Entry 5WNP (X-ray diffraction, 3.30 A resolution); this record covers chains A and T of the 23 polymer chains in the assembly.

[Chain A]
Molecule: 16S Ribosomal RNA rRNA
Organism: Thermus thermophilus (strain HB8 / ATCC 27634 / DSM 579)
Sequence (1522 nucleotides; each row starts with the number of its first residue; note: 42 numbers in that range are skipped by the numbering (no residue carries them; nothing is unmodelled there); a row labelled like 190A-190L holds insertion residues (190A, then the next letters in order); numbering starts at 0):
     0 UUUGUUGGAGAGUUUGAUCCUGGCUCAGGGUGAACGCUGGCGGCGUGCCU
    50 AAGACAUGCAAGUCGUGCGGG
    73 CCGCGGGGUUUU
    88 ACUCCG
    95 UGGUC
   101 AGCGGCGGACGGGUGAGUAACGCGUGGGU
  129A G
   130 ACCUACCCGGAAGAGGGGGACAACCCGGGGAAACUCGGGCUAAUCCCCCA
   180 UGUGGACCCGC
190A-190L CCCUUGGGGUGU
   191 GUCCAAAGGGCUUU
   216 GCCCGCUUCCGGAUGGGCCCGCGUCCCAUCAGCUAGUUGGUGGGGUAAUG
   266 GCCCACCAAGGCGACGACGGGUAGCCGGUCUGAGAGGAUGGCCGGCCACA
   316 GGGGCACUGAGACACGGGCCCCACUCCUACGGGAGGCAGCAGUUAGGAAU
   366 CUUCCGCAAUGGGCGCAAGCCUGACGGAGCGACGCCGCUUGGAGGAAGAA
   416 GCCCUUCGGGGUGUAAACUCCUGAA
   442 CCCGGGACGAAACCCCCGACGA
   474 GGGGACUGACGGUACCGGG
   494 GUAAUAGCGCCGGCCAACUCCGUGCCAGCAGCCGCGGUAAUACGGAGGGC
   544 GCGAGCGUUACCCGGAUUCACUGGGCGUAAAGGGCGUGUAGGCGGCCUGG
   594 GGCGUCCCAUGUGAAAGACCACGGCUCAACCGUGGGGGAGCGUGGGAUAC
   644 GCUCAGGCUAGACGGUGGGAGAGGGUGGUGGAAUUCCCGGAGUAGCGGUG
   694 AAAUGCGCAGAUACCGGGAGGAACGCCGAUGGCGAAGGCAGCCACCUGGU
   744 CCACCCGUGACGCUGAGGCGCGAAAGCGUGGGGAGCAAACCGGAUUAGAU
   794 ACCCGGGUAGUCCACGCCCUAAACGAUGCGCGCUAGGUCUCUGGGUCU
   848 CCUGGGGGCCGAAGCUAACGCGUUAAGCGCGCCGCCUGGGGAGUACGGCC
   898 GCAAGGCUGAAACUCAAAGGAAUUGACGGGGGCCCGCACAAGCGGUGGAG
   948 CAUGUGGUUUAAUUCGAAGXAACGCGAAGAACCUUACCAGGCCUUGACAU
   998 GCUAGG
 1003A G
  1004 AACCCGGGUGAAAGCCUGGGGUGCCCC
1030A-1030D GCGA
  1031 GGGGAGCCCUAGCACAGGUGCUGCAUGGCCGUCGUCAGCUCGUGCCGUGA
  1081 GGUGUUGGGUUAAGUCCCGCAACGAGCGCAACCCCCGCCGUUAGUUGCCA
  1131 GCGGUUCGGCCGGGCACUCUAACGGGACUGCCCGCGAAA
  1171 GCGGGAGGAAGGAGGGGACGACGUCUGGUCAGCAUGGCCCUUACGGCCUG
  1221 GGCGACACACGUGCUACAAUGCCCACUACAAAGCGAUGCCACCCGGCAAC
  1271 GGGGAGCUAAUCGCAAAAAGGUGGGCCCAGUUCGGAUUGGGGUCUGCAAC
  1321 CCGACCCCAUGAAGCCGGAAUCGCUAGUAAUCGCGGAUCAG
 1361A C
  1362 CAUGCCGCGGUGAAUACGUUCCCGGGCCUUGUACACACXGCCXGUXACGC
  1412 CAUGGGAGCGGGCUCUACCCGAAGUCGCCGGG
  1446 AGCCUACGGG
  1459 CAGGCGCCGAGGGUAGGGCCCGUGACUGGGGCGAAGUCGUAACAAGGUAG
  1509 CUGUACCGGAAGGUGCGGCUGGAUCCACUCCUUUCU
Not modelled in the structure: 0-4, 1534-1538
Modified residues: PSU (pseudouridine-5'-monophosphate) at position 516, 7MG (7N-methyl-8-hydroguanosine-5'-monophosphate) at position 527, M2G (N2-dimethylguanosine-5'-monophosphate) at position 966, 5MC (5-methylcytidine-5'-monophosphate) at position 967, 2MG (2N-methylguanosine-5'-monophosphate) at position 1207, 5MC (5-methylcytidine-5'-monophosphate) at position 1400, 4OC (4n,o2'-methylcytidine-5'-monophosphate) at position 1402, 5MC (5-methylcytidine-5'-monophosphate) at position 1404, 5MC (5-methylcytidine-5'-monophosphate) at position 1407, UR3 (3-methyluridine-5'-monophoshate) at position 1498, MA6 (6N-dimethyladenosine-5'-monophoshate) at position 1518, MA6 (6N-dimethyladenosine-5'-monophoshate) at position 1519, PSU (pseudouridine-5'-monophosphate) at position 1540, PSU (pseudouridine-5'-monophosphate) at position 1541
Differences from the reference sequence: conflict C1534 (A132811 in 55771382), A1535 (C132812 in 55771382)
Metal / ion sites: Mg2+ site 1: U5, G6 (shared with 1 residue of chain D); K+ site 1 near U14 (its only coordinating residue here); Mg2+ site 2 near G15 (its only coordinating residue here); Mg2+ site 3 near G21 (its only coordinating residue here); Mg2+ site 4 near G28 (its only coordinating residue here); Mg2+ site 5 near G46 (its only coordinating residue here); Mg2+ site 6 near A53 (its only coordinating residue here); Mg2+ site 7 near G61 (its only coordinating residue here); Mg2+ site 8: G70, U98; Mg2+ site 9 near U81 (its only coordinating residue here); Mg2+ site 10 near U83 (its only coordinating residue here); Mg2+ site 11 near G107 (its only coordinating residue here); 14 more K+ sites not listed; 77 more Mg2+ sites not listed

[Chain T]
Protein: 30S ribosomal protein S20
Organism: Thermus thermophilus (strain HB8 / ATCC 27634 / DSM 579)
UniProtKB: P80380 (RS20_THET8); numbering as in UniProt (aligned over 8-106)
Chain sequence (99 residues; numbered 8 to 106; the number before each row is that of its first residue):
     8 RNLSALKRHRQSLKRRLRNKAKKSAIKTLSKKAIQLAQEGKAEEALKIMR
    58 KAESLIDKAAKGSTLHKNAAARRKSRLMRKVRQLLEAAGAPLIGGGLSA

[Chain A / chain T interface]
Pairs across the interface - 99 pairs, chain A then chain T:
  A60(A) - Leu10(T)  sugar contact
  G61(A) - Leu10(T)  phosphate contact
  G102(A) - Arg17(T)  salt bridge to the phosphate
  C103(A) - Lys14(T)  phosphate contact
  C103(A) - Arg17(T)  salt bridge to the phosphate
  C103(A) - Lys21(T)  phosphate contact
  G104(A) - Lys14(T)  hydrogen bond to the base
  G104(A) - Gln18(T)  hydrogen bond to the phosphate
  G104(A) - Lys21(T)  salt bridge to the phosphate
  G105(A) - Gln18(T)  phosphate contact
  G105(A) - Arg22(T)  salt bridge to the phosphate
  C106(A) - Arg15(T)  base contact
  G107(A) - Arg15(T)  hydrogen bond to the base
  G108(A) - Arg15(T)  base contact
  C132(A) - Lys74(T)  hydrogen bond to the phosphate
  C132(A) - Asn75(T)  hydrogen bond to the phosphate
  U133(A) - Lys74(T)  salt bridge to the phosphate
  C175(A) - Arg25(T)  sugar contact
  C176(A) - Lys29(T)  salt bridge to the phosphate
  C177(A) - Lys65(T)  salt bridge to the phosphate
  C178(A) - Lys65(T)  salt bridge to the phosphate
  A185(A) - Glu60(T)  base contact
  A185(A) - Ala78(T)  phosphate contact
  A185(A) - Lys81(T)  hydrogen bond to the sugar
  C186(A) - Ala78(T)  sugar contact
  C186(A) - Lys81(T)  sugar contact
  C186(A) - Ser82(T)  hydrogen bond to the phosphate
  C186(A) - Met85(T)  hydrogen bond to the sugar
  C187(A) - Ser82(T)  hydrogen bond to the phosphate
  C187(A) - Met85(T)  sugar contact
  C187(A) - Arg86(T)  sugar contact
  C187(A) - Arg89(T)  hydrogen bond to the sugar
  C187(A) - Gly103(T)  base contact
  C187(A) - Leu104(T)  base contact
  C187(A) - Ser105(T)  hydrogen bond to the base
  C188(A) - Arg89(T)  hydrogen bond to the sugar
  C188(A) - Ser105(T)  hydrogen bond to the base
  G190K(A) - Ser105(T)  base contact
  U190L(A) - Ser105(T)  hydrogen bond to the base
  U190L(A) - Ala106(T)  base contact
  G191(A) - Met85(T)  base contact
  G191(A) - Gly101(T)  hydrogen bond to the sugar
  G191(A) - Gly102(T)  hydrogen bond to the sugar
  G191(A) - Gly103(T)  hydrogen bond to the base
  G191(A) - Leu104(T)  sugar contact
  G191(A) - Ser105(T)  base contact
  U192(A) - Arg57(T)  sugar contact
  U192(A) - Glu60(T)  hydrogen bond to the sugar
  U192(A) - Gly102(T)  sugar contact
  U192(A) - Gly103(T)  sugar contact
  C193(A) - Glu60(T)  sugar contact
  C193(A) - Ser61(T)  hydrogen bond to the phosphate
  C193(A) - Asp64(T)  hydrogen bond to the sugar
  C194(A) - Ser61(T)  hydrogen bond to the phosphate
  C194(A) - Asp64(T)  sugar contact
  C194(A) - Lys65(T)  salt bridge to the phosphate
  C194(A) - Lys68(T)  phosphate contact
  A195(A) - Lys65(T)  phosphate contact
  A195(A) - Lys68(T)  salt bridge to the phosphate
  A196(A) - Lys68(T)  salt bridge to the phosphate
  G258(A) - Arg86(T)  salt bridge to the phosphate
  G259(A) - Arg83(T)  salt bridge to the phosphate
  G259(A) - Lys87(T)  salt bridge to the phosphate
  G260(A) - Arg83(T)  salt bridge to the phosphate
  U261(A) - Arg79(T)  salt bridge to the phosphate
  U261(A) - Arg80(T)  salt bridge to the phosphate
  U261(A) - Arg83(T)  base contact
  A262(A) - Lys74(T)  sugar contact
  A262(A) - Asn75(T)  hydrogen bond to the sugar
  A262(A) - Ala76(T)  phosphate contact
  A263(A) - Arg79(T)  salt bridge to the phosphate
  C322(A) - Arg23(T)  sugar contact
  U323(A) - Ser19(T)  sugar contact
  U323(A) - Arg22(T)  phosphate contact
  U323(A) - Arg23(T)  sugar contact
  U323(A) - Asn26(T)  hydrogen bond to the phosphate
  G324(A) - Arg22(T)  salt bridge to the phosphate
  G324(A) - Asn26(T)  hydrogen bond to the phosphate
  G324(A) - Ser70(T)  hydrogen bond to the phosphate
  A325(A) - Ser70(T)  phosphate contact
  G332(A) - Leu10(T)  phosphate contact
  G333(A) - His16(T)  sugar contact
  U1436(A) - Arg23(T)  salt bridge to the phosphate
  C1437(A) - Lys34(T)  salt bridge to the phosphate
  G1438(A) - Lys34(T)  salt bridge to the phosphate
  C1439(A) - Lys38(T)  salt bridge to the phosphate
  G1453(A) - Leu36(T)  sugar contact
  G1453(A) - Lys39(T)  hydrogen bond to the phosphate
  G1454(A) - Thr35(T)  phosphate contact
  G1454(A) - Leu36(T)  sugar contact
  G1454(A) - Lys39(T)  salt bridge to the phosphate
  G1455(A) - Ala28(T)  phosphate contact
  G1455(A) - Ser31(T)  phosphate contact
  G1455(A) - Ala32(T)  phosphate contact
  G1455(A) - Thr35(T)  hydrogen bond to the phosphate
  C1459(A) - Lys27(T)  phosphate contact
  C1459(A) - Ala28(T)  phosphate contact
  C1459(A) - Ser31(T)  hydrogen bond to the phosphate
  A1460(A) - Lys27(T)  salt bridge to the phosphate
Other interface residues (no listed pair), chain A (51 interface residues in all): C131, A349, G350
Other interface residues (no listed pair), chain T (53 interface residues in all): Arg8, Asn9, Leu13, Leu24, His73

[In short]
Chain A and chain T form an interface of 51 and 53 residues respectively; the contacts include 28 hydrogen
bonds and 25 salt bridges. Polar contacts include G104(A)-Lys14(T), G107(A)-Arg15(T) and C187(A)-Ser105(T).
The Mg2+ site 1 is built by U5(A) and G6(A).
Here chain A is 16S Ribosomal RNA rRNA and chain T is 30S ribosomal protein S20, both from Thermus
thermophilus (strain HB8 / ATCC 27634 / DSM 579). Entry 5WNP (Crystal Structure of 30S ribosomal subunit from
Thermus thermophilus) was determined by X-ray diffraction, deposited together with 5WNQ, 5WNR, 5WNS, 5WNT,
5WNU and 5WNV.
